PDB entry 3S9B | X-ray diffraction, 1.90 A resolution | chain A

Chain A:
Protein: Vipera russelli proteinase RVV-V gamma
Source organism: Daboia russellii siamensis
Notes: EC 3.4.21.95
Reference sequence: P18965 (VSPG_DABRU); aligned to UniProt positions 1-227 over residues 16-245 (the alignment contains insertions or deletions, so no single offset holds)
Amino-acid sequence (234 residues; each row starts with the number of its first residue; note: 9 numbers in that range are skipped by the numbering (no residue carries them; nothing is unmodelled there); a row labelled like 186A-186B holds insertion residues (186A, then the next letters in order)):
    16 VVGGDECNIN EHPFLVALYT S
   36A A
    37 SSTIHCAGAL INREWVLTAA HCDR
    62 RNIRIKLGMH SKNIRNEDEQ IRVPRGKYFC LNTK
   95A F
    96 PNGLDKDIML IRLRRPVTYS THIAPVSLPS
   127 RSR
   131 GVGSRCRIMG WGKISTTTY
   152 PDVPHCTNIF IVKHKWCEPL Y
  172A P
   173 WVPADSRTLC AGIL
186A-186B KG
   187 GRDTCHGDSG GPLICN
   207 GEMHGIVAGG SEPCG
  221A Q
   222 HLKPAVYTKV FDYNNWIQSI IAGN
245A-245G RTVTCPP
Disulfides: Cys22-Cys157, Cys42-Cys58, Cys91-Cys245E, Cys136-Cys201, Cys168-Cys182, Cys191-Cys220
Glycans and other covalent adducts: N-acetylglucosamine (NAG) linked to Asn245
Reported in the primary citation:
  - specificity-determining residues: Tyr172, Trp173, Gly215 (proposed by the authors, not directly observed)

In short:
N-acetylglucosamine is covalently linked to Asn245. From the paper: specificity determinants Tyr172, Trp173
and Gly215.
Chain A is Vipera russelli proteinase RVV-V gamma (Daboia russellii siamensis); the structure, Russell's viper
venom serine proteinase, RVV-V (open-form), was determined by X-ray diffraction (same publication as 3S9A,
3S9C and 3SBK).
